PDB entry 6ZO3 | X-ray diffraction, 1.55 A resolution | chains AAA and BBB of the 3 polymer chains in the assembly

Chain AAA:
Protein: Urease subunit gamma
Organism: Sporosarcina pasteurii
Notes: EC 3.5.1.5
Reference sequence: A0A0H3YGY5 (A0A0H3YGY5_SPOPA); numbering as in UniProt (aligned over 1-100)
Amino-acid sequence (100 residues; numbered 1 to 100; the number before each row is that of its first residue):
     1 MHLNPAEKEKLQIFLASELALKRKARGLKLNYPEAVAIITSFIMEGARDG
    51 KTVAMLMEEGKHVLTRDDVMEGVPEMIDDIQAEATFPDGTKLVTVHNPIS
Modified residues: Met-1 (N-carboxymethionine; CXM)

Chain BBB:
Protein: Urease subunit beta
Organism: Sporosarcina pasteurii
Notes: EC 3.5.1.5
Reference sequence: P41021 (URE2_SPOPA); residues 5-126 here = UniProt positions 5-126
Amino-acid sequence (122 residues; each row starts with the number of its first residue):
     5 NYIVPGEYRVAEGEIEINAGREKTTIRVSNTGDRPIQVGSHIHFVEVNKE
    55 LLFDRAEGIGRRLNIPSGTAARFEPGEEMEVELTELGGNREVFGISDLTN
   105 GSVDNKELILQRAKELGYKGVE

Interface between chain AAA and chain BBB:
Contacting residue pairs (11):
  Arg-66(AAA) with Tyr-6(BBB), hydrogen bond
  Glu-71(AAA) with Asn-5(BBB); Tyr-6(BBB); Ile-7(BBB), hydrogen bond (side chain-backbone)
  Gly-72(AAA) with Tyr-6(BBB), hydrogen bond (backbone-side chain); Ile-7(BBB); Pro-9(BBB)
  Pro-74(AAA) with Tyr-6(BBB)
  Glu-75(AAA) with Tyr-6(BBB), hydrogen bond; Val-8(BBB)
  Met-76(AAA) with Pro-9(BBB), hydrophobic

Overview:
Chain AAA and chain BBB form an interface of 6 and 5 residues respectively; the contacts include 4 hydrogen
bonds. Among the polar pairs are Arg-66(AAA)/Tyr-6(BBB), Glu-71(AAA)/Ile-7(BBB) and Gly-72(AAA)/Tyr-6(BBB).
Chain AAA is Urease subunit gamma and chain BBB is Urease subunit beta, both from Sporosarcina pasteurii; the
structure, 1.55 A resolution 3,6-dimethylcatechol (3,6-dimethylbenzene-1,2-diol) inhibited Sporosarcina
pasteurii urease, was determined by X-ray diffraction, deposited together with 6ZNY, 6ZNZ, 6ZO0, 6ZO1 and
6ZO2.
